Entry 3I7K (X-ray diffraction, 2.80 A resolution); this record covers chains A and B.

Chain A:
Protein: DNA damage-binding protein 1
Source organism: Homo sapiens
Reference sequence: Q16531 (DDB1_HUMAN); residue numbers follow UniProt; this construct covers 1-1140
Sequence (1143 residues; row label = number of the first residue in the row; numbers below 1 keep their minus sign (Gly-2 is residue -2)):
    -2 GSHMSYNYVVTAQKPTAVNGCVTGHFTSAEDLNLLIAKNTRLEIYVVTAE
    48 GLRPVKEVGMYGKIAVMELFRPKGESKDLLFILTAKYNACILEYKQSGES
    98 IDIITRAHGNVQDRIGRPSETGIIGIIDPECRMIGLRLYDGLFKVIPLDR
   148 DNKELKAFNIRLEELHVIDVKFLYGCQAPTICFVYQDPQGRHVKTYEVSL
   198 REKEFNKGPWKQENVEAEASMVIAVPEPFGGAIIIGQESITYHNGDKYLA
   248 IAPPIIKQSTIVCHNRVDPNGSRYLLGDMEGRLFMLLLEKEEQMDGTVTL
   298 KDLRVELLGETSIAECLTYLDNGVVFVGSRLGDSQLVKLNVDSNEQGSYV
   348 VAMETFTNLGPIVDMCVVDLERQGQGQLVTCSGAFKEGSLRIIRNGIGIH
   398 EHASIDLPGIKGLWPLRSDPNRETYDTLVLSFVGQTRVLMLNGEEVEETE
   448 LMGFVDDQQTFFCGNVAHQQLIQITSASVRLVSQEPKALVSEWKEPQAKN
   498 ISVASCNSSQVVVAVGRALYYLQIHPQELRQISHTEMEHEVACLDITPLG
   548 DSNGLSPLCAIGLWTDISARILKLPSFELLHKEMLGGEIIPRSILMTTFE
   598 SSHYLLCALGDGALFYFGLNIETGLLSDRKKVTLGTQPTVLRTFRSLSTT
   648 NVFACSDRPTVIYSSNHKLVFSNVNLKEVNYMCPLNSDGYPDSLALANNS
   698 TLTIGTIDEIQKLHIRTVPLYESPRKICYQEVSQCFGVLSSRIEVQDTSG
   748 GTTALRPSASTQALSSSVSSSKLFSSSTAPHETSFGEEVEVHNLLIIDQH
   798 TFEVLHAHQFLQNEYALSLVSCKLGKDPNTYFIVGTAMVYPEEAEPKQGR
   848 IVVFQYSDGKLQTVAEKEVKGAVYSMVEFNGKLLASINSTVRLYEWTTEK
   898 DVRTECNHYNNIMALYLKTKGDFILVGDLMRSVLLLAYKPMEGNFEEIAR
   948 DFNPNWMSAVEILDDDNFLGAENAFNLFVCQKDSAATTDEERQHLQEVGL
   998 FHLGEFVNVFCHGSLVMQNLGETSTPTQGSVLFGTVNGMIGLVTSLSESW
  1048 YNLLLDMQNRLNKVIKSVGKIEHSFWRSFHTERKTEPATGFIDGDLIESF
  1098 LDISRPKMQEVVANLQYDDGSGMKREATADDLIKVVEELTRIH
Disordered / not traced: -2 to 0, 774-782, 1016-1022, 1112-1121
Differences from the reference sequence: expression tag (-2 to 0)
UniProt features mapped onto this chain:
  - modified residue: Ser2 (N-acetylserine), Lys1067 (N6-acetyllysine), Thr1125 (Phosphothreonine)
  - cross-link: Lys1121 (Glycyl lysine isopeptide (Lys-Gly) (interchain with G-Cter in SUMO2))
  - natural variant: Asp184 to Gln186 (deletion: In WHIKERS), Arg188 (R188Q: In WHIKERS; R188W: In WHIKERS), Glu213 (E213K: In WHIKERS), Phe429 (F429V: In WHIKERS)
  - mutagenesis: Tyr316 to Asn319 (Impairs interaction with DDA1), Glu537 (E537A: Slightly impairs interaction with CUL4A), Trp561 (W561A: Strongly impairs interaction with CUL4A), Glu840 to Glu842 (Impairs interaction with AMBRA1, DTL, DET1, DCAF1, DCAF5, DCAF11 and DCAF8), Met910 to Tyr913 (Impairs interaction with AMBRA1, DTL and DCAF5), Trp953 (W953A: Impairs interaction with AMBRA1, ERCC8, DCAF5 and DCAF11)
Disulfides: Cys18-Cys313
Reported in the primary citation:
  - mutagenesis - A381E/F382D: decreased binding to SV5-V
  - mutagenesis - A381E/F382D: unchanged binding to Trpc4AP

Chain B:
Protein: X protein
Reference sequence: Q89246 (Q89246_9HEPA); residue numbers follow UniProt; this construct covers 86-99
Sequence (14 residues; numbered 86 to 99; the number before each row is that of its first residue):
    86 NFVSWHANRQLGMP

Interface between chain A and chain B:
Contacting residue pairs (25; chain A residue first):
  Arg327(A) with Leu96(B), hydrogen bond (side chain-backbone); Pro99(B)
  Leu328(A) with Leu96(B); Pro99(B), hydrophobic
  Pro358(A) with Gln95(B)
  Val360(A) with Gln95(B); Leu96(B), hydrophobic
  Ala381(A) with Leu96(B), hydrophobic
  Arg722(A) with Ala92(B)
  Tyr812(A) with Val88(B), hydrophobic
  Tyr837(A) with Asn86(B)
  Glu840(A) with Asn86(B), hydrogen bond (backbone-side chain)
  Ala841(A) with Asn86(B), hydrogen bond (backbone-side chain); Phe87(B), hydrogen bond (backbone-backbone)
  Tyr871(A) with Phe87(B); Val88(B)
  Leu912(A) with His91(B)
  Tyr913(A) with His91(B); Arg94(B), hydrogen bond
  Trp953(A) with Arg94(B), hydrogen bond (backbone-side chain)
  Met954(A) with Arg94(B), hydrogen bond (backbone-side chain)
  Asn970(A) with Arg94(B)
  Phe1003(A) with Arg94(B)
  Asn1005(A) with Gln95(B), hydrogen bond (side chain-backbone)
  Val1033(A) with Gln95(B)
Other interface residues (no listed pair), chain A (26 interface residues in all): Gly380, Phe382, Leu814, Val836, Glu842, Pro843, Ser955
Other interface residues (no listed pair), chain B (11 interface residues in all): Gly97, Met98
From the paper, about this interface:
  - specific contacts: Leu328(A)-Leu96(B) (hydrophobic contact), Pro358(A)-Leu96(B) (hydrophobic contact), Ala381(A)-Leu96(B) (hydrophobic contact), Phe382(A)-Leu96(B) (hydrophobic contact)
  - interface residues, chain A: Arg327(A), Asn1005(A)
  - interface residues, chain B: Phe87(B), Val88(B), His91(B), Arg94(B)

In short:
Chain A and chain B form an interface of 26 and 11 residues respectively; the contacts include 8 hydrogen
bonds. Among the polar pairs are Arg327(A)-Leu96(B), Glu840(A)-Asn86(B) and Ala841(A)-Asn86(B). The authors
report hydrophobic contacts between Leu328(A) and Leu96(B), Pro358(A) and Leu96(B) and Ala381(A) and Leu96(B)
among others. From the paper: A381E/F382D of chain A reduce binding to SV5-V; interface residues Arg327(A),
Asn1005(A) and Phe87(B) among others.
Here chain A is DNA damage-binding protein 1 (Homo sapiens) and chain B is X protein. Entry 3I7K (Crystal
Structure of DDB1 in Complex with the H-Box Motif of WHX) was determined by X-ray diffraction (same
publication as 3I7H, 3I7L, 3I7N, 3I7O, 3I7P, 3I89, 3I8C and 3I8E).
